7NZ0 - chains A and B of the 14 polymer chains in the assembly; structure by electron microscopy, 6.30 A resolution (low resolution: residue-level contacts below are approximate; hydrogen-bond / salt-bridge calls are withheld).

== Chain A (and B) ==
Protein: Chromosome partition protein MukB
Organism: Photorhabdus thracensis
Notes: chain B of this document is another copy of the same molecule, construct and numbering; everything in this record applies to it too
UniProtKB: A0A0F7LRY2 (A0A0F7LRY2_9GAMM); residues 1-1482 here = UniProt positions 1-1482
Amino-acid sequence (1482 residues; row label = number of the first residue in the row):
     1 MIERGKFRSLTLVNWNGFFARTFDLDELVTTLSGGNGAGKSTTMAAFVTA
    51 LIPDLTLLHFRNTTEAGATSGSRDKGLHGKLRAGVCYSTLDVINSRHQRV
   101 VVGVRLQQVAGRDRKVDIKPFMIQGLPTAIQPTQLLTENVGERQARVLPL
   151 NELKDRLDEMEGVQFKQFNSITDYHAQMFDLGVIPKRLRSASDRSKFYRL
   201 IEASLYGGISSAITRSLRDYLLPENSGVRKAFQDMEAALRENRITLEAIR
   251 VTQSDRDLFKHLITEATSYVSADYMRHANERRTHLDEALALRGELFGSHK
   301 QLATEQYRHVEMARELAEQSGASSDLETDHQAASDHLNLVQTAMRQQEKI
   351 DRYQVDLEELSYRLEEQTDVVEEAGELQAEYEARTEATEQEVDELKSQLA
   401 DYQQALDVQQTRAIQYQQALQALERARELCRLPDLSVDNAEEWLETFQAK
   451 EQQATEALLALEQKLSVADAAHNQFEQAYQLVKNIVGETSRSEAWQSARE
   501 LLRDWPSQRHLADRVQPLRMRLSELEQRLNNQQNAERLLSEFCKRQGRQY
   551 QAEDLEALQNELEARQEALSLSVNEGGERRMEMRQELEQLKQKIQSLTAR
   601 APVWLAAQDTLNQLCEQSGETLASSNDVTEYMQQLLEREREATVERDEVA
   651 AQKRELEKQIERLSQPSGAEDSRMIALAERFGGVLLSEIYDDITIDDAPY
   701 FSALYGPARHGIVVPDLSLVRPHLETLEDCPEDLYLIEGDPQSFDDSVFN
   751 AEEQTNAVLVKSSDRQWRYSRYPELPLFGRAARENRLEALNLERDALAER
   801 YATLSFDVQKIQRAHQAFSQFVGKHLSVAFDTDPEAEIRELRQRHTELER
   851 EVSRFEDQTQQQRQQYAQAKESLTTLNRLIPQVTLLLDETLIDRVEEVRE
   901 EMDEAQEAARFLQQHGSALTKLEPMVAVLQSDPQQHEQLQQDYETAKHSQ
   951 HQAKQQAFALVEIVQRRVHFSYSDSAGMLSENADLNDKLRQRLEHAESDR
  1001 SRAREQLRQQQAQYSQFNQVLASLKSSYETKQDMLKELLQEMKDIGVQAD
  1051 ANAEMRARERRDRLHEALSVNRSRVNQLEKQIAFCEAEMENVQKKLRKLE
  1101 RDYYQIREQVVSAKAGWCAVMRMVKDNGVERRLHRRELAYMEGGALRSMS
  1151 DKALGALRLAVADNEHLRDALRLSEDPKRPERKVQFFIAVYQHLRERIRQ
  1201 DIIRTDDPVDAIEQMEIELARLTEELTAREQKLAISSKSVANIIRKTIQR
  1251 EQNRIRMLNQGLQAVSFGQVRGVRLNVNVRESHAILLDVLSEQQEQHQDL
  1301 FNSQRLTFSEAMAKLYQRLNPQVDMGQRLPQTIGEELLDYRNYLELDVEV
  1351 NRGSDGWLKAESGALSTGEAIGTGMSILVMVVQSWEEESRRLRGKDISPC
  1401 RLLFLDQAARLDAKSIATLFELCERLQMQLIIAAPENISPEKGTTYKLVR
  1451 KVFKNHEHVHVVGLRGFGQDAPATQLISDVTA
Not modelled in the structure: 1, 1469-1482
Construct notes: engineered mutation Gln1407 (Glu in A0A0F7LRY2)
Ion coordination: Mg2+: Ser41 (together with ATP)
Small-molecule neighbours:
  - ATP, molecule 1: Asn16, Gly35, Asn36, Gly37, Ala38, Gly39, Lys40, Ser41, Thr42, Gly76, Gly79, Lys80, Asp1406, Gln1407, Arg1450
  - ATP, molecule 2: Gln1269, Arg1352, Gly1363, Ala1364, Leu1365, Ser1366, Thr1367, Gly1368, Glu1369
  - 4'-phosphopantetheine (PNS): Leu289, Ala290, Gly293
What the authors report for this chain:
  - mutagenesis - E1407Q: decreased catalytic activity (citing earlier work)
  - mutagenesis - S1366R, D1406A: abolished growth

== Chain A / chain B interface ==
Pairs across the interface (258; chain A residue first):
  Asn36(A) - Gly1268(B)
  Asn36(A) - Ser1366(B)
  Asn36(A) - Gly1368(B)
  Asn36(A) - Arg1410(B)
  Asn36(A) - Leu1411(B)
  Asn36(A) - Asp1412(B)
  Asn36(A) - Ser1415(B)
  Gly37(A) - Ser1366(B)
  Gly37(A) - Glu1369(B)
  Phe60(A) - Gly1363(B)
  Asn62(A) - Ser1362(B)
  Asn62(A) - Leu1365(B)
  Asn62(A) - Ser1366(B)
  Asn62(A) - Thr1367(B)
  Asn62(A) - Ala1370(B)
  Thr63(A) - Thr1367(B)
  Thr64(A) - Gly207(B)
  Glu65(A) - Ala66(B)
  Glu65(A) - Ile209(B)
  Glu65(A) - Ser210(B)
  Glu65(A) - Ser211(B)
  Ala68(A) - Ser211(B)
  Thr69(A) - Arg215(B)
  Gly71(A) - Arg215(B)
  Gly76(A) - Gly1363(B)
  Gly207(A) - Thr64(B)
  Gly208(A) - Thr64(B)
  Ile209(A) - Glu65(B)
  Ser210(A) - Glu65(B)
  Ser211(A) - Glu65(B)
  Ser211(A) - Thr69(B)
  Arg215(A) - Thr69(B)
  Arg215(A) - Ser70(B)
  Arg215(A) - Gly71(B)
  Arg308(A) - Gln864(B)
  Lys396(A) - Asp393(B)
  Leu399(A) - Ala400(B)
  Leu399(A) - Gln403(B)
  Ala400(A) - Lys396(B)
  Ala400(A) - Ala400(B)
  Ala400(A) - Gln403(B)
  Tyr402(A) - Gln403(B)
  Tyr402(A) - Asp407(B)
  Gln403(A) - Asp407(B)
  Ala405(A) - Gln418(B)
  Leu406(A) - Gln415(B)
  Leu406(A) - Gln418(B)
  Asp407(A) - Gln418(B)
  Asp407(A) - Arg966(B)
  Gln410(A) - Gln415(B)
  Gln410(A) - Gln418(B)
  Gln410(A) - Arg966(B)
  Gln410(A) - His969(B)
  Thr411(A) - Arg966(B)
  Ile414(A) - Phe958(B)
  Gln415(A) - Phe958(B)
  Glu456(A) - Gln474(B)
  Leu458(A) - Val467(B)
  Leu459(A) - Val467(B)
  Leu459(A) - Ala470(B)
  Leu459(A) - Ala471(B)
  Leu459(A) - Gln474(B)
  Glu462(A) - Val467(B)
  Arg499(A) - Glu923(B)
  Arg503(A) - Pro506(B)
  Arg503(A) - Arg509(B)
  Pro506(A) - Arg503(B)
  Arg509(A) - Arg503(B)
  His510(A) - Ser507(B)
  His510(A) - His510(B)
  His510(A) - Leu511(B)
  Leu511(A) - His510(B)
  Arg514(A) - Arg514(B)
  Met520(A) - Arg894(B)
  Arg521(A) - Arg521(B)
  Glu524(A) - Arg521(B)
  Arg528(A) - Arg528(B)
  Glu563(A) - Arg878(B)
  Met581(A) - Gly577(B)
  Met581(A) - Glu578(B)
  Met581(A) - Met581(B)
  Glu582(A) - Met581(B)
  Gln585(A) - Met581(B)
  Gln585(A) - Glu582(B)
  Gln585(A) - Gln585(B)
  Gln589(A) - Gln585(B)
  Gln589(A) - Gln589(B)
  Thr629(A) - Val822(B)
  Thr629(A) - Gly823(B)
  Thr629(A) - Leu826(B)
  Glu630(A) - Gly823(B)
  Met632(A) - Leu826(B)
  Gln633(A) - Ser819(B)
  Gln633(A) - Gln820(B)
  Gln633(A) - Val822(B)
  Gln633(A) - Gly823(B)
  Leu636(A) - Met632(B)
  Glu637(A) - His815(B)
  Glu637(A) - Gln816(B)
  Glu637(A) - Ser819(B)
  Glu639(A) - Leu636(B)
  Arg640(A) - Leu636(B)
  Arg640(A) - Gln812(B)
  Arg640(A) - His815(B)
  Thr643(A) - Leu636(B)
  Asp647(A) - Arg640(B)
  Asp647(A) - Thr643(B)
  Pro707(A) - Pro707(B)
  Pro707(A) - Asp733(B)
  Pro707(A) - Tyr735(B)
  Arg709(A) - Glu732(B)
  Leu717(A) - Trp767(B)
  Arg721(A) - Glu752(B)
  Leu724(A) - Gln754(B)
  Leu724(A) - Leu759(B)
  Leu724(A) - Tyr769(B)
  Leu727(A) - Tyr769(B)
  Leu727(A) - Arg771(B)
  Glu728(A) - Arg771(B)
  Cys730(A) - Tyr769(B)
  Cys730(A) - Arg771(B)
  Glu732(A) - Tyr769(B)
  Glu732(A) - Ser770(B)
  Glu732(A) - Arg771(B)
  Asp733(A) - Gly706(B)
  Asp733(A) - Pro707(B)
  Asp733(A) - Arg709(B)
  Asp733(A) - Arg768(B)
  Asp733(A) - Tyr769(B)
  Asp733(A) - Ser770(B)
  Leu734(A) - Trp767(B)
  Leu734(A) - Arg768(B)
  Leu734(A) - Tyr769(B)
  Tyr735(A) - Pro707(B)
  Tyr735(A) - Trp767(B)
  Tyr735(A) - Arg768(B)
  Leu736(A) - Gln766(B)
  Leu736(A) - Trp767(B)
  Ile737(A) - Arg765(B)
  Glu738(A) - Arg765(B)
  Asp745(A) - Arg765(B)
  Asp746(A) - Arg765(B)
  Ser747(A) - Arg765(B)
  Ser747(A) - Gln766(B)
  Val748(A) - Ser763(B)
  Val748(A) - Asp764(B)
  Val748(A) - Arg765(B)
  Val748(A) - Gln766(B)
  Phe749(A) - Gln766(B)
  Glu752(A) - Arg721(B)
  Gln754(A) - Leu724(B)
  Gln754(A) - Glu725(B)
  Thr755(A) - Glu728(B)
  Leu759(A) - Arg721(B)
  Leu759(A) - Leu724(B)
  Ser762(A) - Ser762(B)
  Asp764(A) - Val748(B)
  Arg765(A) - Ile737(B)
  Arg765(A) - Glu738(B)
  Arg765(A) - Phe744(B)
  Arg765(A) - Asp745(B)
  Arg765(A) - Asp746(B)
  Arg765(A) - Ser747(B)
  Arg765(A) - Val748(B)
  Gln766(A) - Leu736(B)
  Gln766(A) - Ser747(B)
  Gln766(A) - Val748(B)
  Gln766(A) - Phe749(B)
  Trp767(A) - Leu717(B)
  Trp767(A) - Leu736(B)
  Arg768(A) - Asp733(B)
  Arg768(A) - Leu734(B)
  Arg768(A) - Tyr735(B)
  Tyr769(A) - Leu724(B)
  Tyr769(A) - Leu727(B)
  Tyr769(A) - Cys730(B)
  Tyr769(A) - Asp733(B)
  Tyr769(A) - Leu734(B)
  Ser770(A) - Glu732(B)
  Ser770(A) - Asp733(B)
  Arg771(A) - Leu727(B)
  Arg771(A) - Glu728(B)
  Arg771(A) - Cys730(B)
  Arg771(A) - Glu732(B)
  His815(A) - Thr629(B)
  Ser819(A) - Asn626(B)
  Leu826(A) - Leu826(B)
  Leu826(A) - Ser827(B)
  Asn877(A) - Asn877(B)
  Asn877(A) - Pro881(B)
  Arg878(A) - Glu556(B)
  Arg878(A) - Gln559(B)
  Arg878(A) - Gln882(B)
  Pro881(A) - Pro881(B)
  Gln882(A) - Val883(B)
  Val883(A) - Leu886(B)
  Leu886(A) - Leu886(B)
  Glu923(A) - Arg499(B)
  Gln950(A) - Gln463(B)
  Gln950(A) - Val467(B)
  His951(A) - Gln463(B)
  Lys954(A) - Leu459(B)
  Lys954(A) - Glu462(B)
  Lys954(A) - Gln463(B)
  Lys954(A) - Ser466(B)
  Gln955(A) - Leu459(B)
  Arg966(A) - Lys954(B)
  Asp984(A) - Val408(B)
  Asp1050(A) - Gln906(B)
  Arg1056(A) - Ser523(B)
  Arg1060(A) - Glu526(B)
  Arg1063(A) - Asn530(B)
  Arg1063(A) - Asn534(B)
  Arg1136(A) - Leu605(B)
  Arg1136(A) - Asp609(B)
  Glu1137(A) - Leu605(B)
  Glu1137(A) - Ala606(B)
  Glu1137(A) - Asp609(B)
  Tyr1140(A) - Ala601(B)
  Tyr1140(A) - Pro602(B)
  Tyr1140(A) - Leu605(B)
  Glu1213(A) - Phe806(B)
  Ile1217(A) - Phe806(B)
  Glu1224(A) - Arg794(B)
  Glu1224(A) - Ala798(B)
  Gly1268(A) - Asn36(B)
  Gln1269(A) - Arg1450(B)
  Arg1352(A) - Glu1457(B)
  Ser1354(A) - Asn1455(B)
  Glu1361(A) - Arg114(B)
  Ser1362(A) - Asn62(B)
  Ser1362(A) - Glu65(B)
  Gly1363(A) - Phe60(B)
  Gly1363(A) - Gly76(B)
  Leu1365(A) - Asn62(B)
  Ser1366(A) - Asn36(B)
  Ser1366(A) - Gly37(B)
  Thr1367(A) - Thr63(B)
  Thr1367(A) - Gln1407(B)
  Gly1368(A) - Asn36(B)
  Glu1369(A) - Gly37(B)
  Ala1370(A) - Asn62(B)
  Gln1407(A) - Thr1367(B)
  Ala1409(A) - Ala1409(B)
  Ala1409(A) - Pro1435(B)
  Arg1410(A) - Asn36(B)
  Arg1410(A) - Gln1407(B)
  Arg1410(A) - Pro1435(B)
  Leu1411(A) - Asn36(B)
  Asp1412(A) - Gly35(B)
  Asp1412(A) - Asn36(B)
  Ser1415(A) - Asn36(B)
  Pro1435(A) - Ala1409(B)
  Asn1437(A) - Ala1409(B)
  Asn1437(A) - Ile1438(B)
  Arg1450(A) - Gln1269(B)
  Glu1457(A) - Gln1269(B)
  Glu1457(A) - Arg1352(B)
Also at the interface, not in a pair above, chain A (170 interface residues in all): Asn16, Gly35, Gly67, Lys80, Asp401, Gln418, Glu451, Thr455, Gln463, Ser507, Asn574, Glu578, Gln592, Gly706, Pro731, Gly739, Phe744, Asn756, Ser763, Pro773, Gln812, Pro924, Lys947, Phe958, Asn1052, Glu1216, Ala1228, Gly1353
Also at the interface, not in a pair above, chain B (173 interface residues in all): Ala68, Asp74, Lys80, Leu399, Thr455, Lys464, Leu522, Asn574, Thr598, Ser625, Gln633, Glu639, Val644, Pro731, Gly739, Pro773, Arg813, Val961, Glu962, Gln965, His1456

== Summary ==
170 residues of chain A face 173 of chain B across their interface. Bound to chain A: ATP and
4'-phosphopantetheine. The paper reports that S1366R and D1406A of chain A abolish growth; E1407Q of chain A
reduces catalytic activity.
Both chains are Chromosome partition protein MukB (Photorhabdus thracensis). Entry 7NZ0 (Cryo-EM structure of
the MukBEF-MatP-DNA monomer (open conformation)) was determined by electron microscopy (same publication as
7NYW, 7NYX, 7NYY, 7NYZ, 7NZ2, 7NZ3 and 7NZ4).
